PDB entry 8P8J | electron microscopy, 3.49 A resolution | chains E and F of the 7 polymer chains in the assembly

# Chain E
Name: 5D3(Fab) light chain variable domain
From: Mus musculus
Notes: antibody fragment or engineered binder
Sequence (214 residues; each row starts with the number of its first residue):
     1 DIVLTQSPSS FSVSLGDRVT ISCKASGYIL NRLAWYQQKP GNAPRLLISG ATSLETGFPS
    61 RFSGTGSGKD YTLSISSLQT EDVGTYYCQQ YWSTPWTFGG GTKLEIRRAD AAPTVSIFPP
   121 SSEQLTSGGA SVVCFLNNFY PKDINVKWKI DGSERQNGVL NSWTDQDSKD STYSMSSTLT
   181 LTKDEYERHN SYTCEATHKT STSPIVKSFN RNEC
Disordered / not traced: 108-214
Disulfide bonds: Cys-23/Cys-88

# Chain F
Name: 5D3(Fab) heavy chain variable domain
From: Mus musculus
Notes: antibody fragment or engineered binder
Sequence (221 residues; each row starts with the number of its first residue):
     1 QVQLQESGPG LVKPSQSLSL TCTVTGFSIT SDYAWNWIRQ FPGKKLEWMG YINFDGGTTY
    61 NPSLRGRISI TRDTSKNQFF LQLRSVTPED TATYYCATFY GAKGTLDYWG QGTSVTVSSA
   121 KTTPPSVYPL APVCGDTSGS SVTLGCLVKG YFPEPVTLTW NSGSLSSGVH TFPAVLQSDL
   181 YTLSSSVTVT SSTWPSQSIT CNVAHPASST KVDKKIEPRG P
Disordered / not traced: 1, 120-221
Disulfide bonds: Cys-22/Cys-96
Small-molecule neighbours: N-acetylglucosamine (NAG; 2-acetamido-2-deoxy-beta-D-glucopyranose): Thr-30, Ser-31, Phe-54

# How chain E and chain F interact
Contacting residue pairs (26):
  Ala-34(E) / Thr-105(F)
  Tyr-36(E) / Leu-106(F)  hydrogen bond (side chain-backbone)
  Gln-38(E) / Gln-40(F)  hydrogen bond
  Gln-38(E) / Tyr-95(F)
  Asn-42(E) / Tyr-95(F)
  Ala-43(E) / Gly-110(F)
  Pro-44(E) / Trp-109(F)
  Leu-46(E) / Lys-103(F)
  Leu-46(E) / Thr-105(F)
  Ser-49(E) / Lys-103(F)
  Ser-49(E) / Thr-105(F)
  Glu-55(E) / Lys-103(F)  salt bridge
  Tyr-87(E) / Gln-40(F)
  Tyr-87(E) / Lys-44(F)
  Tyr-87(E) / Leu-46(F)  hydrophobic
  Tyr-91(E) / Lys-103(F)
  Tyr-91(E) / Gly-104(F)
  Tyr-91(E) / Thr-105(F)
  Thr-94(E) / Trp-48(F)
  Pro-95(E) / Trp-48(F)  hydrophobic
  Pro-95(E) / Asn-61(F)
  Trp-96(E) / Asn-36(F)
  Trp-96(E) / Trp-48(F)
  Trp-96(E) / Phe-99(F)  hydrophobic
  Phe-98(E) / Leu-46(F)  hydrophobic
  Gly-100(E) / Lys-44(F)
Also at the interface, not in a pair above, chain E (18 interface residues in all): Thr-85, Gln-89
Also at the interface, not in a pair above, chain F (18 interface residues in all): Ile-38, Thr-59, Pro-62, Asp-107

# Summary
The chain E/chain F interface involves 18 residues from each chain, with 2 hydrogen bonds and 1 salt bridge.
Polar contacts include Glu-55(E)/Lys-103(F), Tyr-36(E)/Leu-106(F) and Gln-38(E)/Gln-40(F). Ligands of chain F:
N-acetylglucosamine.
Here chain E is 5D3(Fab) light chain variable domain and chain F is 5D3(Fab) heavy chain variable domain, both
from Mus musculus. Entry 8P8J (Structure of 5D3-Fab and nanobody(Nb96)-bound ABCG2) was determined by electron
microscopy, deposited together with 8P8A.
